Entry 7L7Z (X-ray diffraction, 1.55 A resolution); this record covers chain AAA.

== Chain AAA ==
Molecule: Putative acetyl transferase protein
From: Psychrobacter cryohalolentis (strain ATCC BAA-1226 / DSM 17306 / VKM B-2378 / K5)
Reference sequence: Q1QD33 (Q1QD33_PSYCK); numbering as in UniProt (aligned over 1-219)
Amino-acid sequence (223 residues; each row starts with the number of its first residue; numbers below 1 keep their minus sign (Gly-3 is residue -3)):
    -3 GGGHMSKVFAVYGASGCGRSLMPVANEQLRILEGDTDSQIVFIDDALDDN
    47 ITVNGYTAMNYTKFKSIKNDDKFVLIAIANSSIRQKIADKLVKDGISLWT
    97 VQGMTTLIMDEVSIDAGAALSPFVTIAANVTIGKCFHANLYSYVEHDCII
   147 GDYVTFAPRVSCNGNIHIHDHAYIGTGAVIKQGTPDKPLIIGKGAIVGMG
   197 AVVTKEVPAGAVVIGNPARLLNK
Not modelled in the structure: -3 to 1, 218-219
Construct notes: expression tag (-3 to 0)
Residues lining bound ligands:
  - coenzyme A (COA): Asn135, Ala153, Pro154, Asn159, Tyr169, Gly171, Thr172, Lys177, Gln178, Ile192, Gly194, Met195, Val198, Thr200, Lys201, Ile210, Gly211, Asn212, Pro213, Leu217
  - UDP-di-N-acetyl-alpha-bacillosamine (XQA): Tyr8, Gly9, Ala10, Ser11, Gly12, Cys13, Gly14, Ile39, Asp40, Asp41, Ala42, Ala73, Ile74, Ala75, Ile79, Ile83, Asn135, Glu141, His142, Asn159, Gly160, Gln178
What the authors report for this chain:
  - binding site for UDP-di-N-acetyl-alpha-bacillosamine: Ser11, Cys13, Asp40, Asp41, Ala75, His142, Gln178
  - catalytic residues: His142 (citing earlier work)

== Overview ==
Bound to chain AAA: coenzyme A and UDP-di-N-acetyl-alpha-bacillosamine. From the paper: the catalytic residue
His142; a binding site for UDP-di-N-acetyl-alpha-bacillosamine at Ser11, Cys13 and Asp40 among others.
Chain AAA is Putative acetyl transferase protein (Psychrobacter cryohalolentis (strain ATCC BAA-1226 / DSM
17306 / VKM B-2378 / K5)); the structure, x-ray structure of the N-acetyltransferase Pcryo_0637 from
psychrobacter cryohalolentis in the presence of coenzyme A and ..., was determined by X-ray diffraction
together with 7L7X, 7L7Y, 7L81 and 7L82 from the same study.
